4O9U - chains B and E of the 6 polymer chains in the assembly; structure by X-ray diffraction, 6.93 A resolution (low resolution: residue-level contacts below are approximate; hydrogen-bond / salt-bridge calls are withheld).

== Chain B ==
Molecule: NAD(P) transhydrogenase subunit beta
Source organism: Thermus thermophilus
Notes: EC 1.6.1.2
Reference sequence: Q72GS0 (Q72GS0_THET2); numbering as in UniProt (aligned over 1-450)
Sequence (450 residues; numbered 1 to 450; the number before each row is that of its first residue):
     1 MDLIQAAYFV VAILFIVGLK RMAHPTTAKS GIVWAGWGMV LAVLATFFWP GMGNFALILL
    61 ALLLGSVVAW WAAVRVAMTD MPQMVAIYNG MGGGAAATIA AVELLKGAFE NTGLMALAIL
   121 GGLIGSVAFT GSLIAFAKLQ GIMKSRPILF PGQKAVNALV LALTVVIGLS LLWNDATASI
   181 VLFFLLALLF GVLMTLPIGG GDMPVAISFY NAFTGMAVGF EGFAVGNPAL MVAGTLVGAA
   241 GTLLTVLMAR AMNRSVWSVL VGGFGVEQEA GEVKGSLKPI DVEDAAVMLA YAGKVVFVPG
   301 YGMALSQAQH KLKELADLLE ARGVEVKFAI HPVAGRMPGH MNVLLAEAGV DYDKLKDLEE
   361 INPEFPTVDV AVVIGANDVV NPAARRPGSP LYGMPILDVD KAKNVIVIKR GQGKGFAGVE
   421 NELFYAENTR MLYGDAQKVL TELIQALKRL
Disordered / not traced: 264-273
Ligand contacts: NADP (NAP; NADP nicotinamide-adenine-dinucleotide phosphate): Gly300, Tyr301, Gly302, Leu305, Ser306, Val333, Ala334, Gly335, Arg336, Met337, Pro338, Gly375, Ala376, Asn377, Asp378, Val379, Ile408, Lys409, Arg410, Gly411, Gln412, Gly413, Lys414, Gly415, Phe416, Ala417, Gly434, Asp435, Ala436
From the paper describing this entry:
  - catalytic residues: Asn89 (citing earlier work)

== Chain E ==
Molecule: NAD/NADP transhydrogenase alpha subunit 1
Source organism: Thermus thermophilus
Reference sequence: Q72GR8 (Q72GR8_THET2); numbering as in UniProt (aligned over 1-375)
Sequence (384 residues; each row starts with the number of its first residue; numbers below 1 keep their minus sign (Met-8 is residue -8)):
    -8 MHHHHHHHHM VTVAVPKERA PGERRVALVP EVVARLVKGG ARVRVERGAG EGAYHPDEAY
    52 QEAGAEVVER GELLKGAHLL FTVQPPPEDL IQALEPGAIV VGFVQPHKNL ELVRALQAKK
   112 ATVIAMELIP RITRAQSMDA LSSQATVAGY LAAIHAARLS PRFFPMLTTA AGTIRPAKVM
   172 VMGVGVAGLM AIATAKRLGA QVFAYDVRKA ALEQALSLGA KPIELPISAE GEGGYARELT
   232 EEEKRIQHEA LRDHVAGMDV LITTAQVPGR RAPILLTEDM VERLKPGTVV VDLAAESGGN
   292 CVLTKPGEVV EVRGVRVYGP LNLPSELSVH ASEMYAKNLY NLSSLLIEKG AFAPKWEDEI
   352 VRAALLMKEG EVLHGPTKAL LGGA
Disordered / not traced: -8 to 0, 373-375
Differences from the reference sequence: expression tag (-8 to 0)
Ligand contacts:
  - NAD (nicotinamide-adenine-dinucleotide): Arg122, Leu132, Ala136, Met173, Gly174, Val175, Gly176, Val177, Tyr196, Asp197, Val198, Arg199, Arg228, Leu230, Lys235, Thr255, Ala256, Gln257, Pro264, Leu266
  - NADP (NAP; NADP nicotinamide-adenine-dinucleotide phosphate): Arg122, Thr124, Gln127, Asp130, Ser133

== How chain B and chain E interact ==
Pairs across the interface (24; chain B residue first):
  Tyr301(B) - Glu204(E)
  Tyr301(B) - Gln205(E)
  Ala304(B) - Ser208(E)
  Gln307(B) - Leu207(E)
  Gln307(B) - Ser208(E)
  Val333(B) - Gln127(E)
  Met337(B) - Leu180(E)
  Met337(B) - Met181(E)
  Met337(B) - Leu209(E)
  Pro338(B) - Thr137(E)
  Pro338(B) - Met181(E)
  His340(B) - Ser208(E)
  Val343(B) - Arg188(E)
  Leu344(B) - Ser208(E)
  Pro390(B) - Thr124(E)
  Leu391(B) - Thr124(E)
  Tyr392(B) - Arg125(E)
  Gly393(B) - Arg125(E)
  Gly393(B) - Ser128(E)
  Met394(B) - Thr124(E)
  Met394(B) - Arg125(E)
  Pro395(B) - Ser128(E)
  Phe416(B) - Arg122(E)
  Ala417(B) - Thr124(E)
Other interface residues (no listed pair), chain B (20 interface residues in all): Leu305, Arg336, Ala346
Other interface residues (no listed pair), chain E (18 interface residues in all): Ile123, Ser133, Ala184, Gly210

== Overview ==
20 residues of chain B and 18 residues of chain E are in contact. NADP is bound between chain B and chain E.
Bound to chain E: NAD. The paper reports the catalytic residue Asn89(B).
Chain B is NAD(P) transhydrogenase subunit beta and chain E is NAD/NADP transhydrogenase alpha subunit 1, both
from Thermus thermophilus; the structure, Mechanism of transhydrogenase coupling proton translocation and
hydride transfer, was determined by X-ray diffraction, deposited together with 4O9P and 4O9T.
